6OIW - chains D and F of the 6 polymer chains in the assembly; structure by X-ray diffraction, 3.35 A resolution.

Chain D (and F):
Name: Deoxyguanosinetriphosphate triphosphohydrolase
From: Escherichia coli (strain K12)
Notes: EC 3.1.5.1; chain F of this document is another copy of the same molecule, construct and numbering; everything in this record applies to it too
UniProtKB: P15723 (DGTP_ECOLI); residue numbers follow UniProt; this construct covers 1-12, 14-367, 369-505
Sequence (505 residues; each row starts with the number of its first residue; note: 2 numbers in that range are skipped by the numbering (no residue carries them; nothing is unmodelled there)):
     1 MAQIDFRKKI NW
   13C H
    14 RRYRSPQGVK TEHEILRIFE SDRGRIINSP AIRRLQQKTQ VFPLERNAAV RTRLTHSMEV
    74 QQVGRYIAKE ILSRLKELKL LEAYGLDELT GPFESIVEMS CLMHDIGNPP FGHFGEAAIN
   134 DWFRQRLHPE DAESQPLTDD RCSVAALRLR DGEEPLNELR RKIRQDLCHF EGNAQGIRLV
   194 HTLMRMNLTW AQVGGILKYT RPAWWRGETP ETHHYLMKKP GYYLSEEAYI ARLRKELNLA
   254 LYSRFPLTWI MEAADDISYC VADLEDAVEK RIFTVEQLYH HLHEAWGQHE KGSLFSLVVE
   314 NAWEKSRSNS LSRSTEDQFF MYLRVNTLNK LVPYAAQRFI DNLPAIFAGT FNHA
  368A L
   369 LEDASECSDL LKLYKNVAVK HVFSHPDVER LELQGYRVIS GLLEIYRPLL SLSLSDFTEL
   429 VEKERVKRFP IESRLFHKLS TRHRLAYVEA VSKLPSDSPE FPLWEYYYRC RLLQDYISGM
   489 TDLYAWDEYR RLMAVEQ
Unresolved in the structure: 1 (chain F: 1, 505)
Ion coordination: Mn2+: His117, Asp268
Small-molecule neighbours: 2'-deoxyguanosine-5'-O-(1-thiotriphosphate) (T8T): Gln53, Val54, Arg66, Asp118, Asn121, His126, Asn186, Lys211, Tyr212, Lys232, Asp268, Tyr272, Asp276, Phe391, Val396, Glu400
What the authors report for this chain:
  - binding site for 2'-deoxyguanosine-5'-O-(1-thiotriphosphate): Gln53, Val54, Asn186, Lys211, Tyr212, Lys232, Tyr272, Asp276, Phe391, Glu400, Arg433, Arg442
  - catalytic residues: His126, Glu129 (proposed by the authors, not directly observed)
  - catalytic residues: Tyr272
  - mutagenesis - H126A, E129A, Y272A: unchanged expression

Interface between chain D and chain F:
Pairs across the interface - 27 pairs, chain D then chain F:
  Phe127(D) - Pro438(F)  hydrophobic
  Phe127(D) - Arg442(F)
  Phe391(D) - Arg433(F)  hydrogen bond (backbone-side chain)
  Ser392(D) - Arg433(F)
  Glu397(D) - Arg433(F)  salt bridge
  Glu397(D) - Arg442(F)
  Glu397(D) - His445(F)  salt bridge
  Arg398(D) - Lys446(F)
  Arg398(D) - Arg499(F)
  Glu400(D) - Arg442(F)  salt bridge
  Leu401(D) - Ile439(F)
  Leu401(D) - Arg442(F)
  Leu401(D) - Leu443(F)  hydrophobic
  Leu401(D) - Leu500(F)  hydrophobic
  Gln402(D) - Arg499(F)  hydrogen bond (side chain-backbone)
  Gln402(D) - Ala502(F)
  Gln402(D) - Glu504(F)
  Tyr404(D) - Ile439(F)  hydrophobic
  Arg405(D) - Leu500(F)  hydrogen bond (side chain-backbone)
  Val406(D) - Ala502(F)  hydrophobic
  Trp494(D) - Ala502(F)
  Trp494(D) - Glu504(F)
  Tyr497(D) - Met501(F)  hydrogen bond (side chain-backbone)
  Tyr497(D) - Ala502(F)
  Arg498(D) - Ala502(F)
  Arg498(D) - Val503(F)  hydrogen bond (side chain-backbone)
  Val503(D) - Val503(F)  hydrophobic
Other interface residues (no listed pair), chain D (17 interface residues in all): Val387, Glu504
Other interface residues (no listed pair), chain F (14 interface residues in all): Arg498

Overview:
17 residues of chain D and 14 residues of chain F are in contact, with 5 hydrogen bonds and 3 salt bridges.
Polar pairs include Glu397(D)-Arg433(F), Glu397(D)-His445(F) and Glu400(D)-Arg442(F). Bound to chain D:
2'-deoxyguanosine-5'-O-(1-thiotriphosphate). From the paper: catalytic residues His126(D), Glu129(D) and
Tyr272(D); H126A, E129A and Y272A of chain D leave expression unchanged.
Both chains are Deoxyguanosinetriphosphate triphosphohydrolase (Escherichia coli (strain K12)). Entry 6OIW
(Structure of Escherichia coli dGTPase bound to dGTP-1-thiol) was determined by X-ray diffraction (same
publication as 6OIV, 6OI7, 6OIY and 6OIX).
